5K5H - chains A and B of the 3 polymer chains in the assembly; structure by X-ray diffraction, 3.11 A resolution.

Chain A:
Name: Transcriptional repressor CTCF
Organism: Homo sapiens
Reference sequence: P49711 (CTCF_HUMAN); residue numbers follow UniProt; this construct covers 348-464
Chain sequence (122 residues; each row starts with the number of its first residue):
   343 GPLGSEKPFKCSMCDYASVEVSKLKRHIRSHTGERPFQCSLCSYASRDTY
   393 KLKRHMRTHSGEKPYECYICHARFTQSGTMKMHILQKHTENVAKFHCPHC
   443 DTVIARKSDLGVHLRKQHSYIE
Unresolved in the structure: 343-349, 461-464
Construct notes: expression tag (343-347)
Bound ions: Zn2+ site 1: Cys-353, Cys-356, His-369, His-373; Zn2+ site 2: Cys-381, Cys-384, His-397, His-401; Zn2+ site 3: Cys-409, Cys-412, His-425, His-430; Zn2+ site 4: Cys-439, Cys-442, His-455, His-460
Reported in the primary citation:
  - binding site for the 13-nt DNA strand (chain B): Lys-393
  - disease-associated variants - K365T (20-fold): decreased binding to DNA
  - specificity-determining residues: Glu-362, Asp-451 (proposed by the authors, not directly observed)

Chain B:
Molecule: 13-nt DNA strand
Sequence (13 nucleotides; row label = number of the first residue in the row):
     1 CAGCAGGGGGCGC

Interface between chain A and chain B:
Residue-residue contacts (34; chain A residue first):
  Tyr-358(A) with DG8(B), sugar contact; DG9(B), hydrogen bond to the phosphate
  Glu-362(A) with DC11(B), base contact
  Lys-365(A) with DG10(B), hydrogen bond to the base; DC11(B), base contact
  Arg-368(A) with DG8(B), hydrogen bond to the base; DG9(B), hydrogen bond to the base
  His-369(A) with DG8(B), salt bridge to the phosphate
  Ser-372(A) with DG7(B), phosphate contact; DG8(B), phosphate contact
  Tyr-386(A) with DA5(B), sugar contact; DG6(B), hydrogen bond to the phosphate
  Arg-389(A) with DG6(B), hydrogen bond to the phosphate; DG7(B), salt bridge to the phosphate
  Lys-393(A) with DG7(B), hydrogen bond to the base
  Arg-396(A) with DA5(B), base contact; DG6(B), hydrogen bond to the base
  His-397(A) with DA5(B), salt bridge to the phosphate
  Thr-400(A) with DC4(B), phosphate contact; DA5(B), phosphate contact
  Phe-416(A) with DA2(B), phosphate contact
  Thr-417(A) with DC4(B), phosphate contact
  Gln-418(A) with DC4(B), base contact; DA5(B), hydrogen bond to the base
  Thr-421(A) with DG3(B), base contact; DC4(B), hydrogen bond to the base
  His-425(A) with DA2(B), salt bridge to the phosphate
  Gln-428(A) with DC1(B), phosphate contact
  Lys-429(A) with DC1(B), hydrogen bond to the phosphate; DA2(B), salt bridge to the phosphate
  Arg-448(A) with DC1(B), base contact; DA2(B), hydrogen bond to the base; DG3(B), base contact
  Asp-451(A) with DC1(B), hydrogen bond to the base
Other interface residues (no listed pair), chain A (26 interface residues in all): Ala-359, Ser-388, Asp-390, Arg-415, Met-424

In short:
The interface between chain A and chain B involves 26 residues on one side and 11 on the other, with 13
hydrogen bonds and 5 salt bridges. Polar pairs include Lys-365(A)/DG10(B), Arg-368(A)/DG8(B) and
Arg-368(A)/DG9(B). From the paper: a binding site for the 13-nt DNA strand (chain B) at Lys-393(A); K365T of
chain A reduces binding to DNA.
Chain A is Transcriptional repressor CTCF (Homo sapiens) and chain B is a 13-nt DNA strand; the structure,
Homo sapiens CCCTC-binding factor (CTCF) ZnF4-7 and DNA complex structure, was determined by X-ray diffraction
together with 5K5I, 5K5J, 5K5L, 5KKQ, 5T00, 5T0U and 5UND from the same study.
